PDB entry 9FK0 | electron microscopy, 3.22 A resolution | chains D and E of the 6 polymer chains in the assembly

Chain D (and E):
Protein: Small envelope protein M
Source organism: tick-borne encephalitis virus-European subtype
Notes: chain E of this document is another copy of the same molecule, construct and numbering; everything in this record applies to it too
UniProt: A0A7M3UFX3 (A0A7M3UFX3_9FLAV); residues 1-75 here correspond to UniProt positions 206-280 (UniProt number = residue number + 205)
Amino-acid sequence (75 residues; each row starts with the number of its first residue):
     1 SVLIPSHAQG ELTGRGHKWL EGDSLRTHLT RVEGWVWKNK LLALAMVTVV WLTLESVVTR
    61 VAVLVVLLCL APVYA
From the paper describing this entry:
  - self-association interface (contacts with another copy of this molecule); pairs are residue here / residue on that copy: E33-K40 (salt bridge), W37-W37 (pi stacking)

Interface between chain D and chain E:
Residue-residue contacts (5):
  R31(D) with L3(E)
  L70(D) with L70(E), hydrophobic; V73(E), hydrophobic
  Y74(D) with P72(E), hydrophobic
  A75(D) with S6(E), hydrogen bond (backbone-side chain)
Also at the interface, not in a pair above, chain D (6 interface residues in all): S1, V73
Also at the interface, not in a pair above, chain E (6 interface residues in all): L20

Summary:
The chain D/chain E interface involves 6 residues from each chain, with 1 hydrogen bond. The hydrogen-bonded
pair is A75(D)-S6(E). From the paper: a self-association interface involving E33(D) and W37(D).
Chain D and chain E are both Small envelope protein M (tick-borne encephalitis virus-European subtype); the
structure, LGTV with TBEV prME, was determined by electron microscopy (same publication as 9FOJ and 9H28).
